PDB entry 8YMB | X-ray diffraction, 2.95 A resolution | chains A and D of the 4 polymer chains in the assembly

[Chain A]
Protein: Bromodomain-containing protein 4
Organism: Homo sapiens
UniProtKB: O60885 (BRD4_HUMAN); numbering as in UniProt (aligned over 333-460)
Sequence (128 residues; row label = number of the first residue in the row):
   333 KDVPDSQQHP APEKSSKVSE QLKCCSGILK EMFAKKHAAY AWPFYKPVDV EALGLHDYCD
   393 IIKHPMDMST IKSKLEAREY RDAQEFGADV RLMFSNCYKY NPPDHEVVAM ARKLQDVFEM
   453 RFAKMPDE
Unresolved in the structure: 333-349, 458-460
Residues lining bound ligands: shd931 (A1LY0): Trp374, Pro375, Phe376, Val380, Glu383, Ala384, Leu385, Gly386, Leu387, Tyr390, Cys429, Tyr432, Asn433, Glu438, Val439, Met442
UniProt features mapped onto this chain:
  - site: Asn433 (Acetylated histone binding)
  - natural variant: Tyr390 (Y390C: Found in a patient with a neurodevelopmental syndrome; uncertain significance), Tyr430 (Y430C: In CDLS6)
  - mutagenesis: Asn433 (N433A: Abolishes binding to acetylated histones)
Reported in the primary citation:
  - binding site for shd931: Asn433

[Chain D]
Protein: von Hippel-Lindau disease tumor suppressor
Organism: Homo sapiens
UniProtKB: P40337 (VHL_HUMAN); numbering as in UniProt (aligned over 55-213)
Sequence (161 residues; numbered 53 to 213; the number before each row is that of its first residue):
    53 GSEAGRPRPV LRSVNSREPS QVIFCNRSPR VVLPVWLNFD GEPQPYPTLP PGTGRRIHSY
   113 RGHLWLFRDA GTHDGLLVNQ TELFVPSLNV DGQPIFANIT LPVYTLKERC LQVVRSLVKP
   173 ENYRRLDIVR SLYEDLEDHP NVQKDLERLT QERIAHQRMG D
Unresolved in the structure: 53-60, 209-213
Differences from the reference sequence: expression tag (53-54)
Residues lining bound ligands: shd931 (A1LY0): Arg69, Phe76, Pro86, Trp88, Phe91, Tyr98, Pro99, Thr100, Leu101, Arg107, Ile109, His110, Ser111, Tyr112, His115, Trp117
UniProt features mapped onto this chain:
  - region: Thr157 to Val166 (Interaction with Elongin BC complex)
  - natural variant: Leu63 (L63P: In PCC), Arg64 (R64P: In PCC), Ser65 (S65A: In PCC; S65L: In VHLD; S65W: In VHLD), Val66 to Gln73 (deletion: In VHLD), Ser68 (S68W: In PCC and VHLD), Glu70 (E70K: In VHLD), Val74 (V74G: In VHLD), Ile75 (deletion: In VHLD), Phe76 (F76I: In VHLD; F76L: In VHLD; F76S: In VHLD; deletion: In VHLD), Asn78 (N78H: In VHLD; N78S: In VHLD; N78T: In VHLD), Arg79 (R79P: In VHLD), Ser80 (S80I: In VHLD; S80N: In PCC and VHLD; S80R: In VHLD), 64 further natural variant entries in UniProt
  - mutagenesis: Tyr98 (Y98N: No interaction with HIF1A. No HIF1A degradation)
Reported in the primary citation:
  - binding site for shd931: His110 (from molecular simulation)

[Interface between chain A and chain D]
Pairs across the interface - 8 pairs, chain A then chain D:
  Trp374(A) - Pro71(D)  hydrophobic
  Trp374(A) - Tyr112(D)
  Asp381(A) - Arg108(D)  salt bridge
  Glu383(A) - Gly106(D)
  Glu383(A) - Arg107(D)
  Glu383(A) - Arg108(D)  salt bridge
  Ala384(A) - Arg108(D)
  Ala384(A) - His110(D)
Also at the interface, not in a pair above, chain A (5 interface residues in all): Leu385
Also at the interface, not in a pair above, chain D (7 interface residues in all): Ile109
The authors on this interface:
  - specific contacts: Asp381(A)-Arg108(D) (salt bridge), Glu383(A)-Arg108(D) (salt bridge)

[In short]
5 residues of chain A face 7 of chain D across their interface; the contacts include 2 salt bridges. Among the
polar pairs are Asp381(A)-Arg108(D) and Glu383(A)-Arg108(D). The paper describes salt bridges between
Asp381(A) and Arg108(D) and Glu383(A) and Arg108(D). From the paper: a binding site for shd931 at Asn433(A)
and His110(D).
Here chain A is Bromodomain-containing protein 4 and chain D is von Hippel-Lindau disease tumor suppressor,
both from Homo sapiens. Entry 8YMB (The crystal structure of SHD931 in complex with Brd4-BD2 and VCB) was
determined by X-ray diffraction.
